6BM4 - chains A and H of the 12 polymer chains in the assembly; structure by X-ray diffraction, 2.95 A resolution.

Chain A:
Protein: DNA-directed RNA polymerase II subunit RPB1
From: Saccharomyces cerevisiae (strain ATCC 204508 / S288c)
Notes: EC 2.7.7.6
Reference sequence: P04050 (RPB1_YEAST); numbering as in UniProt (aligned over 1-1733)
Amino-acid sequence (1733 residues; numbered 1 to 1733; the number before each row is that of its first residue):
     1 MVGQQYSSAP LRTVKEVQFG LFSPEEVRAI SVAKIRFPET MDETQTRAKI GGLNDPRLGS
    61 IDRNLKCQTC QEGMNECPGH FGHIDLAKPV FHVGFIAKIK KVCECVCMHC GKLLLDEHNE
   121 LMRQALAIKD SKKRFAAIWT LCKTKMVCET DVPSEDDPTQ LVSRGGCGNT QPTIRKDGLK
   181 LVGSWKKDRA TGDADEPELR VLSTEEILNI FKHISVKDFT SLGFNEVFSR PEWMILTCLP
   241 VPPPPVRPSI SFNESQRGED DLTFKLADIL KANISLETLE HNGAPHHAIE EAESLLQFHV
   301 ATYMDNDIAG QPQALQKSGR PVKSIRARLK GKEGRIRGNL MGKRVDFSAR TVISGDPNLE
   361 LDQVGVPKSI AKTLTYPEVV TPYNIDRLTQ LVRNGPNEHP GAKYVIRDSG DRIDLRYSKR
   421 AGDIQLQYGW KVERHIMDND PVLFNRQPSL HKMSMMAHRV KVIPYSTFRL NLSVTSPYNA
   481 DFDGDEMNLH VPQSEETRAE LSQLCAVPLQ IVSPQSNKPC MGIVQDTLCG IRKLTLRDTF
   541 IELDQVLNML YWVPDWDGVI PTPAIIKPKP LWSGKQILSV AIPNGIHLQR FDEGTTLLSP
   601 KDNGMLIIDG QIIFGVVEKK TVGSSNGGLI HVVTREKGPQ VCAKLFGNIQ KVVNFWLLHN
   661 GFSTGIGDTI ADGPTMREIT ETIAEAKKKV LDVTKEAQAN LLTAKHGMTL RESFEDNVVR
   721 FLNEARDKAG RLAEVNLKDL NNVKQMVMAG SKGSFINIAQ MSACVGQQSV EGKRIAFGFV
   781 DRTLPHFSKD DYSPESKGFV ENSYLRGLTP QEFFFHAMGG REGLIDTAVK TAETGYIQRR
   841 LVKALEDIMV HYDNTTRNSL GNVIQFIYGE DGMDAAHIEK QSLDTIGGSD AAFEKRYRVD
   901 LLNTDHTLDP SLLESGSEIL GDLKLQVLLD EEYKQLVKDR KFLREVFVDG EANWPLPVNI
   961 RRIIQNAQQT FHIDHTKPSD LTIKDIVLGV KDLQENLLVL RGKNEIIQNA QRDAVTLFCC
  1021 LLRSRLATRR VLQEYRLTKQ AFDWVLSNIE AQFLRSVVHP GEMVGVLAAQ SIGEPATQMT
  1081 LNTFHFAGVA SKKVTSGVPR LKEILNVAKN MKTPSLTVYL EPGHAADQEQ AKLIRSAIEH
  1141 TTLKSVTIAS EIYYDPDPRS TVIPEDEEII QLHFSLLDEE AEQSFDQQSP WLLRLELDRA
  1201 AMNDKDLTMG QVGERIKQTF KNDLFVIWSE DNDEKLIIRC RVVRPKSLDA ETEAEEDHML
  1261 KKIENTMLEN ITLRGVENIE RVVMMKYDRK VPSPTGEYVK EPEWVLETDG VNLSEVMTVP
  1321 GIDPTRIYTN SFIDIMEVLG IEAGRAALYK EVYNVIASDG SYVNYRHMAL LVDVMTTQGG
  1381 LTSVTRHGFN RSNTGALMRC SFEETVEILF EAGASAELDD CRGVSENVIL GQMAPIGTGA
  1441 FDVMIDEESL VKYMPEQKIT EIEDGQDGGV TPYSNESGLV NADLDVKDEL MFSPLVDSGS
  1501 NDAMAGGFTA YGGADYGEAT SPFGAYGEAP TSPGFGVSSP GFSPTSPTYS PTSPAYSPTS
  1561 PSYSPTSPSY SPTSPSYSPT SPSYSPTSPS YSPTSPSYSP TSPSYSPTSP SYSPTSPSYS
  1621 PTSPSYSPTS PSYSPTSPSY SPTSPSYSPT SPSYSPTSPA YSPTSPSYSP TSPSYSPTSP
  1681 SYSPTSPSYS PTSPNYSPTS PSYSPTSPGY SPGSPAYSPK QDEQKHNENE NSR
Unresolved in the structure: 1-2, 149-164, 186-200, 251-258, 1081-1092, 1176-1186, 1244-1253, 1447-1733
Ion coordination: Zn2+ site 1: C67, C77, H80; Zn2+ site 2: C107, C110; Mg2+ site 1: D481, D483, D485 (shared with 1 residue of chain R); Mg2+ site 2: D481 (together with 2KH)
Small-molecule neighbours: 2KH (5'-O-[(S)-hydroxy{[(S)-hydroxy(phosphonooxy)phosphoryl]amino}phosphoryl]uridine): D481, D483, K752
Curated features (UniProtKB/Swiss-Prot):
  - region: P248 to D260 (Lid loop), N306 to K323 (Rudder loop), P810 to E822 (Bridging helix)
  - binding site (Zn(2+)): C67, C70, C77, H80, C107, C110, C148, C167
  - binding site (Mg(2+)): D481, D483, D485
  - modified residue: T1471 (Phosphothreonine)
  - cross-link (Glycyl lysine isopeptide (Lys-Gly)): K695 (interchain with G-Cter in ubiquitin), K1246 (interchain with G-Cter in ubiquitin), K1350 (interchain with G-Cter in ubiquitin)
  - natural variant: S1653 to P1659 (deletion: In strain: A364A)
  - mutagenesis: K1246 (K1246R: Impairs ubiquitination during transcription stress)

Chain H:
Protein: DNA-directed RNA polymerases I, II, and III subunit RPABC3
From: Saccharomyces cerevisiae (strain ATCC 204508 / S288c)
Reference sequence: P20436 (RPAB3_YEAST); numbering as in UniProt (aligned over 1-146)
Amino-acid sequence (146 residues; each row starts with the number of its first residue):
     1 MSNTLFDDIF QVSEVDPGRY NKVCRIEAAS TTQDQCKLTL DINVELFPVA AQDSLTVTIA
    61 SSLNLEDTPA NDSSATRSWR PPQAGDRSLA DDYDYVMYGT AYKFEEVSKD LIAVYYSFGG
   121 LLMRLEGNYR NLNNLKQENA YLLIRR
Unresolved in the structure: 1-2, 64-75, 130-131
Curated features (UniProtKB/Swiss-Prot):
  - region: D16 to T39 (Non-specific ssDNA binding)
  - modified residue: S2 (N-acetylserine), T68 (Phosphothreonine)

How chain A and chain H interact:
Contacting residue pairs - 61 pairs, chain A then chain H:
  R537(A) with Y20(H), hydrogen bond; V23(H); R25(H); D41(H), salt bridge; G120(H), hydrogen bond (side chain-backbone); L121(H)
  D538(A) with Y20(H); N21(H), hydrogen bond (side chain-backbone); K22(H), hydrogen bond (side chain-backbone); V23(H), hydrogen bond (side chain-backbone)
  F540(A) with V23(H), hydrophobic; N43(H); L121(H), hydrophobic
  L543(A) with W79(H), hydrophobic
  V559(A) with S78(H)
  I560(A) with S78(H); W79(H), hydrogen bond (backbone-backbone)
  T562(A) with Y98(H)
  P563(A) with W79(H); Y98(H)
  A564(A) with M97(H); Y98(H), hydrogen bond (backbone-backbone); F118(H); G119(H)
  I565(A) with L46(H), hydrophobic; Y95(H); V96(H); M97(H), hydrophobic
  I566(A) with V96(H), hydrogen bond (backbone-backbone)
  K567(A) with D91(H), salt bridge; D92(H); Y93(H), hydrogen bond (side chain-backbone); Y95(H); V96(H), hydrogen bond (backbone-backbone)
  P568(A) with L46(H); D94(H)
  P570(A) with W79(H), hydrophobic
  L571(A) with L46(H), hydrophobic
  W572(A) with W79(H), hydrophobic
  S573(A) with G119(H), hydrogen bond (side chain-backbone)
  K575(A) with G119(H); G120(H)
  L597(A) with Y102(H), hydrogen bond (backbone-side chain); K103(H); L122(H)
  L598(A) with R25(H), hydrogen bond (backbone-side chain); T39(H); L122(H); M123(H); R124(H)
  S599(A) with R25(H); L122(H)
  P600(A) with R25(H)
  D602(A) with Y20(H)
  L606(A) with Y102(H), hydrophobic
  I613(A) with Y102(H), hydrophobic; S117(H), hydrogen bond (backbone-side chain); G120(H); L122(H)
  F614(A) with L122(H), hydrophobic
  D739(A) with R19(H), salt bridge
Interface residues without a listed pair, chain A (31 interface residues in all): P561, K569, K738, H975
Interface residues without a listed pair, chain H (35 interface residues in all): T76, R77, Y115, K136, Y141

Overview:
31 residues of chain A face 35 of chain H across their interface; the contacts include 14 hydrogen bonds and 3
salt bridges. Polar contacts include R537(A)-D41(H), K567(A)-D91(H) and D739(A)-R19(H). Chain A binds compound
2KH.
Here chain A is DNA-directed RNA polymerase II subunit RPB1 and chain H is DNA-directed RNA polymerases I, II,
and III subunit RPABC3, both from Saccharomyces cerevisiae (strain ATCC 204508 / S288c). Entry 6BM4 (Pol II
elongation complex with an abasic lesion at i-1 position,soaking UMPNPP) was determined by X-ray diffraction
(same publication as 6BLO, 6BLP, 6BM2 and 6BQF).
